Entry 9DLS (electron microscopy, 3.37 A resolution); this record covers chains E and F of the 7 polymer chains in the assembly.

Chain E (and F):
Name: Replicative DNA helicase
Organism: Vibrio cholerae
Notes: EC 5.6.2.3; chain F of this document is another copy of the same molecule, construct and numbering; everything in this record applies to it too
Reference sequence: A0A085R2T8 (A0A085R2T8_VIBCL); residues 1-468 here = UniProt positions 1-468
Sequence (468 residues; numbered 1 to 468; the number before each row is that of its first residue):
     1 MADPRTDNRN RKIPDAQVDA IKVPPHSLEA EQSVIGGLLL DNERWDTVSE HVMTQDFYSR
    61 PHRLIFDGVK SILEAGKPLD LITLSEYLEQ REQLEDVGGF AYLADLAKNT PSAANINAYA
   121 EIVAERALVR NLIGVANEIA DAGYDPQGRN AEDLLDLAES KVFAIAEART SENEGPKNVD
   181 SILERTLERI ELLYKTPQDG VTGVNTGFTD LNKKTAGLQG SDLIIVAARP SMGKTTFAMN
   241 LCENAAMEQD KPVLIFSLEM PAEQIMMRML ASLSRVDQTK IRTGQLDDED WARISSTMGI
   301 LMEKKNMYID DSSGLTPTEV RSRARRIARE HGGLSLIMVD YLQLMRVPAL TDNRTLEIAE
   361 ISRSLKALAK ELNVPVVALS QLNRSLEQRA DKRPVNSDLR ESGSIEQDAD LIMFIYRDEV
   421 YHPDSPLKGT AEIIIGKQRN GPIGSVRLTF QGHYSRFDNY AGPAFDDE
Unresolved in the structure: 1-21, 464-468
Metal / ion sites: Mg2+: T235, E259 (together with ATP-gamma-S)
Small-molecule neighbours:
  - ATP-gamma-S (AGS; phosphothiophosphoric acid-adenylate ester), molecule 1: P230, S231, M232, G233, K234, T235, T236, E259, R268, D277, Q278, T279, Q381, R417, F450, G452, H453
  - ATP-gamma-S (AGS), molecule 2: Q407, K437, Q438, R439, N440, G441, P442, I443
Reported in the primary citation:
  - binding site for ATP-gamma-S: K234, R439
  - mutagenesis - E259A: abolished catalytic activity on ATP
  - catalytic residues: E259

Interface between chain E and chain F:
Contacting residue pairs (69; chain E residue first):
  D46(E) with R329(F), salt bridge
  S49(E) with R325(F)
  E50(E) with S322(F); R325(F), salt bridge; R329(F), salt bridge
  E74(E) with R321(F), salt bridge
  P78(E) with N115(F)
  D80(E) with P111(F); N115(F); Y119(F)
  I82(E) with E29(F); S33(F); Y119(F), hydrophobic
  E86(E) with S27(F), hydrogen bond; R126(F), salt bridge
  Q90(E) with R126(F), hydrogen bond
  E174(E) with R323(F)
  P176(E) with L254(F), hydrophobic; Y308(F); I309(F)
  K177(E) with Y308(F); I309(F), hydrogen bond (backbone-backbone)
  N178(E) with M307(F); Y308(F), hydrogen bond
  V179(E) with M266(F), hydrophobic; M307(F)
  D180(E) with K305(F), salt bridge
  I182(E) with A262(F); M266(F), hydrophobic
  L183(E) with M266(F), hydrophobic; M298(F), hydrophobic; L301(F), hydrophobic; M302(F), hydrophobic
  R185(E) with E263(F)
  T186(E) with E263(F), hydrogen bond; M266(F); M267(F)
  L187(E) with M298(F), hydrophobic
  R189(E) with E263(F)
  I190(E) with M267(F), hydrophobic; I281(F); W291(F), hydrophobic
  E191(E) with W291(F)
  L193(E) with R282(F)
  Y194(E) with G284(F); L286(F); W291(F)
  G200(E) with Q285(F)
  T202(E) with T283(F)
  A216(E) with T283(F)
  S397(E) with R384(F), hydrogen bond (backbone-side chain); E387(F)
  L399(E) with R384(F), hydrogen bond (backbone-side chain)
  E401(E) with R384(F)
  S402(E) with R384(F), hydrogen bond
  E406(E) with R229(F), salt bridge; P230(F); R384(F), salt bridge
  Q407(E) with Q381(F); L382(F); R400(F)
  K437(E) with S231(F)
  R439(E) with E259(F), salt bridge; M260(F); R268(F), hydrogen bond (backbone-side chain)
  N440(E) with Q264(F); R268(F), hydrogen bond; Q278(F); R282(F), hydrogen bond (backbone-side chain)
Other interface residues (no listed pair), chain E (44 interface residues in all): L79, T83, E167, G175, T215, G403, Q438
Other interface residues (no listed pair), chain F (54 interface residues in all): A118, I122, L270, I294, D310, S312, R326, I327, Y341, R346

Overview:
44 residues of chain E and 54 residues of chain F are in contact, with 11 hydrogen bonds and 9 salt bridges.
Among the polar pairs are D46(E)-R329(F), E50(E)-R325(F) and E50(E)-R329(F). Bound to chain E: ATP-gamma-S.
T235(E) and E259(E) coordinate Mg2+. The paper reports the catalytic residue E259(E); E259A of chain E
abolishes catalytic activity on ATP.
Chain E and chain F are both Replicative DNA helicase (Vibrio cholerae); the structure, Vibrio cholerae DnaB,
was determined by electron microscopy.
